PDB entry 5X83 | X-ray diffraction, 3.00 A resolution | chains B and D of the 4 polymer chains in the assembly

[Chain B (and D)]
Name: Netrin receptor DCC
From: Homo sapiens
Notes: chain D of this document is another copy of the same molecule, construct and numbering; everything in this record applies to it too
UniProtKB: P43146 (DCC_HUMAN); residues 838-1037 here correspond to UniProt positions 844-1043 (UniProt number = residue number + 6)
Sequence (207 residues; numbered 837 to 1043; the number before each row is that of its first residue):
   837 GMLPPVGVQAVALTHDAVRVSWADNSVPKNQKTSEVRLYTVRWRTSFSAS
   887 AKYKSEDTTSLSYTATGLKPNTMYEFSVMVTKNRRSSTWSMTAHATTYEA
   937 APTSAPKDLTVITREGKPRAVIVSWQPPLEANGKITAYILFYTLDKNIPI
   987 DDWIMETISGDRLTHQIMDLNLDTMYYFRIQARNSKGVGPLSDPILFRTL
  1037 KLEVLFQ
Not modelled in the structure: 866-869, 1043 (chain D: 837, 861-871)
Construct notes: linker (837); expression tag (1038-1043)
Reported in the primary citation:
  - contacts within the chain: Met-915/Trp-925 (hydrophobic contact)

[How chain B and chain D interact]
Pairs across the interface (26; chain B residue first):
  Gln-845(B) / Arg-998(D)
  Val-847(B) / Thr-972(D)
  Val-847(B) / Ala-973(D)  hydrophobic
  Ala-848(B) / Thr-972(D)
  Leu-849(B) / Arg-1019(D)
  Thr-850(B) / Arg-1019(D)
  Arg-855(B) / Met-991(D)
  Arg-855(B) / Thr-993(D)
  Tyr-934(B) / Thr-972(D)
  Tyr-934(B) / Ser-1021(D)
  Glu-935(B) / Lys-1022(D)
  Met-991(B) / Arg-855(D)  hydrogen bond
  Met-991(B) / Ser-898(D)
  Thr-993(B) / Gln-845(D)
  Thr-993(B) / Val-847(D)
  Thr-993(B) / Ser-857(D)  hydrogen bond
  Arg-1019(B) / Val-847(D)
  Arg-1019(B) / Ala-848(D)
  Arg-1019(B) / Leu-849(D)
  Arg-1019(B) / Tyr-934(D)
  Asn-1020(B) / Tyr-934(D)  hydrogen bond (backbone-side chain)
  Ser-1021(B) / Tyr-934(D)
  Lys-1022(B) / Tyr-934(D)
  Lys-1022(B) / Ser-1021(D)
  Lys-1022(B) / Lys-1022(D)
  Gly-1023(B) / Tyr-934(D)  hydrogen bond (backbone-side chain)
Other interface residues (no listed pair), chain B (21 interface residues in all): Ser-857, Lys-865, Ala-973, Ile-975, Ile-994, Ser-995
Other interface residues (no listed pair), chain D (20 interface residues in all): Lys-970, Ser-995, Asp-1005, Asn-1020

[Summary]
21 residues of chain B face 20 of chain D across their interface; the contacts include 4 hydrogen bonds. Among
the polar pairs are Met-991(B)/Arg-855(D), Thr-993(B)/Ser-857(D) and Asn-1020(B)/Tyr-934(D). The paper reports
contacts within the chain involving Met-915(B) and Trp-925(B).
Both chains are Netrin receptor DCC (Homo sapiens). Entry 5X83 (Structure of DCC FN456 domains) was determined
by X-ray diffraction.
